Entry 9D9W (electron microscopy, 3.50 A resolution); this record covers chains Bf and Fe of the 42 polymer chains in the assembly.

== Chain Bf ==
Protein: Major capsid protein
Organism: Mycobacterium phage Bxb1
UniProt: Q9B0A7 (Q9B0A7_BPMB1); residue numbers follow UniProt; this construct covers 1-397
Amino-acid sequence (397 residues; row label = number of the first residue in the row):
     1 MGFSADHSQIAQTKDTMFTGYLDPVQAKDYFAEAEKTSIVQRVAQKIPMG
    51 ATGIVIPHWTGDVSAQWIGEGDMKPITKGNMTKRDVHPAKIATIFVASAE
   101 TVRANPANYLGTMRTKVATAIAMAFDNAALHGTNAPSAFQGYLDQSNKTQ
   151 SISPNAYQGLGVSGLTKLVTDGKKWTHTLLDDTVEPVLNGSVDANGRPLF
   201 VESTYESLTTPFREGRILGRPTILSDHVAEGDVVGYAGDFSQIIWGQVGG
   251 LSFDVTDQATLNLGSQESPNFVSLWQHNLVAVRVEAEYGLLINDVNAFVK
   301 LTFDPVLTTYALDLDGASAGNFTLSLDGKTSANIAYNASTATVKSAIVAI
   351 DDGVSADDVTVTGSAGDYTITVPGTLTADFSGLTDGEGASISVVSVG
Disordered / not traced: 1

== Chain Fe ==
Protein: Portal protein
Organism: Mycobacterium phage Bxb1
UniProt: Q9B0B0 (Q9B0B0_BPMB1); residues 1-488 here = UniProt positions 1-488
Amino-acid sequence (488 residues; each row starts with the number of its first residue):
     1 MAETESIDPEKLRDQLLDAFENKQNELKSSKAYYDAERRPDAIGLAVPLD
    51 MRKYLAHVGYPRTYVDAIAERQELEGFRIPSANGEEPESGGENDPASELW
   101 DWWQANNLDIEATLGHTDALIYGTAYITISMPDPEVDFDVDPEVPLIRVE
   151 PPTALYAEVDPRTRKVLYAIRAIYGADGNEIVSATLYLPDTTMTWLRAEG
   201 EWEAPTSTPHGLEMVPVIPISNRTRLSDLYGTSEISPELRSVTDAAAQIL
   251 MNMQGTANLMAIPQRLIFGAKPEELGINAETGQRMFDAYMARILAFEGGE
   301 GAHAEQFSAAELRNFVDALDALDRKAASYSGLPPQYLSSSSDNPASAEAI
   351 KAAESRLVKKVERKNKIFGGAWEQAMRLAYKMVKGGDIPTEYYRMETVWR
   401 DPSTPTYAAKADAAAKLFANGAGLIPRERGWVDMGYTIVEREQMRQWLEQ
   451 DQKQGLGLIGSLYGASTPEGKPGEAPVGEPPAPEPDAA
Disordered / not traced: 1-5, 456-488

== Chain Bf / chain Fe interface ==
Contacting residue pairs - 12 pairs, chain Bf then chain Fe:
  Thr37(Bf) - Glu201(Fe)
  Gln41(Bf) - Glu201(Fe)  hydrogen bond
  Lys46(Bf) - Glu180(Fe)  salt bridge
  Lys46(Bf) - Arg197(Fe)
  Lys46(Bf) - Gly200(Fe)
  Pro48(Bf) - Asp177(Fe)
  Pro48(Bf) - Asn179(Fe)
  Met49(Bf) - Asn179(Fe)
  Gly249(Bf) - Glu21(Fe)
  Gly250(Bf) - Glu21(Fe)  hydrogen bond (backbone-side chain)
  Ser252(Bf) - Asp18(Fe)
  Phe253(Bf) - Asp18(Fe)
Interface residues without a listed pair, chain Bf (12 interface residues in all): Arg42, Gly50, Leu251
Interface residues without a listed pair, chain Fe (9 interface residues in all): Glu199

== Overview ==
12 residues of chain Bf and 9 residues of chain Fe are in contact; the contacts include 2 hydrogen bonds and 1
salt bridge. Polar contacts include Lys46(Bf)-Glu180(Fe), Gln41(Bf)-Glu201(Fe) and Gly250(Bf)-Glu21(Fe).
Chain Bf is Major capsid protein and chain Fe is Portal protein, both from Mycobacterium phage Bxb1; the
structure, Mycobacteriophage Bxb1 C1 Capsid and Portal - Composite map and model, was determined by electron
microscopy together with 9D93, 9D94, 9D9L and 9D9X from the same study.
